Entry 9GS9 (electron microscopy, 2.60 A resolution); this record covers chains 2 and C of the 13 polymer chains in the assembly.

== Chain 2 ==
Molecule: T-DNA
Sequence (74 nucleotides; numbered 1 to 74; the number before each row is that of its first residue):
     1 TTTTGGCCGTCAAGGCGAAGGTCACCAATCCTGTCCCTAGTGGCCCCACT
    51 GTGGCGGTCCAATGGCTTGATGAA
Unresolved in the structure: 1-19, 59-74

== Chain C ==
Name: Cas7.1
Sequence (350 residues; numbered 1 to 350; the number before each row is that of its first residue):
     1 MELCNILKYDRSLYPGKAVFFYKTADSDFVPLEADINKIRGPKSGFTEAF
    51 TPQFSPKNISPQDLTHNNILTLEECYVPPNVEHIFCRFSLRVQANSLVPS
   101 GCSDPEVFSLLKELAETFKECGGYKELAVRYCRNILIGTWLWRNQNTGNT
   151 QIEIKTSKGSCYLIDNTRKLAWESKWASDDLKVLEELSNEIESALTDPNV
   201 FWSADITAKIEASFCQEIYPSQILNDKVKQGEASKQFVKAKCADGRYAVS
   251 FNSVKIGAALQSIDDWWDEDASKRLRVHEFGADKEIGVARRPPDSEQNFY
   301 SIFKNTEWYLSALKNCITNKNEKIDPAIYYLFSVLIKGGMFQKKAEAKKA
Unresolved in the structure: 347-350
Reported in the primary citation:
  - binding site for crRNA: Ile69, Leu70, Arg143, Leu224

== How chain 2 and chain C interact ==
Residue-residue contacts - 20 pairs, chain 2 then chain C:
  DA39(2) - His66(C)  sugar contact
  DG40(2) - Arg40(C)  base contact
  DG40(2) - Lys43(C)  phosphate contact
  DG40(2) - His66(C)  sugar contact
  DG40(2) - Asn67(C)  sugar contact
  DG40(2) - Ile69(C)  base contact
  DT41(2) - Asn68(C)  phosphate contact
  DT41(2) - Ile69(C)  base contact
  DT41(2) - Gln230(C)  base contact
  DG42(2) - Pro42(C)  hydrogen bond to the base
  DG42(2) - Ser44(C)  base contact
  DG42(2) - Asn68(C)  hydrogen bond to the sugar
  DG42(2) - Leu70(C)  base contact
  DG43(2) - Thr47(C)  sugar contact
  DC47(2) - Asp226(C)  hydrogen bond to the base
  DC49(2) - Met340(C)  base contact
  DC49(2) - Gln342(C)  sugar contact
  DT50(2) - Gln342(C)  sugar contact
  DT50(2) - Lys344(C)  salt bridge to the phosphate
  DG51(2) - Lys344(C)  salt bridge to the phosphate
Also at the interface, not in a pair above, chain 2 (10 interface residues in all): DC46
Also at the interface, not in a pair above, chain C (17 interface residues in all): Glu48, Lys343

== In short ==
The interface between chain 2 and chain C involves 10 residues on one side and 17 on the other, with 3
hydrogen bonds and 2 salt bridges. Among the polar pairs are DG42(2)-Pro42(C), DC47(2)-Asp226(C) and
DG42(2)-Asn68(C). From the paper: a binding site for crRNA at Ile69(C), Leu70(C) and Arg143(C) among others.
Here chain 2 is T-DNA and chain C is Cas7.1. Entry 9GS9 (Tn7016 PseCAST QCascade) was determined by electron
microscopy.
